Entry 6X59 (electron microscopy, 2.98 A resolution); this record covers chains D and J of the 11 polymer chains in the assembly.

== Chain D ==
Protein: Histone H2B type 1-C/E/F/G/I
Source organism: Homo sapiens
UniProtKB: P62807 (H2B1C_HUMAN); residues 2-125 here correspond to UniProt positions 3-126 (UniProt number = residue number + 1)
Amino-acid sequence (125 residues; row label = number of the first residue in the row):
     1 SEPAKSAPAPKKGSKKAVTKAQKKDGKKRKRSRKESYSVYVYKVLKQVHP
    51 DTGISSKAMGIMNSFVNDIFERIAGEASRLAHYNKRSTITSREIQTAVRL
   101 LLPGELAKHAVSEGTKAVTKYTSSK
Unresolved in the structure: 1-29, 125
Construct notes: expression tag (1)
UniProt features mapped onto this chain:
  - modified residue: Glu2 (ADP-ribosyl glutamic acid), Lys5 (N6-(2-hydroxyisobutyryl)lysine), Ser6 (ADP-ribosylserine), Lys11 (N6-(beta-hydroxybutyryl)lysine), Lys12 (N6-(2-hydroxyisobutyryl)lysine), Ser14 (Phosphoserine), Lys15 (N6-acetyllysine), Lys16 (N6-(beta-hydroxybutyryl)lysine), Lys20 (N6-(2-hydroxyisobutyryl)lysine), Lys23 (N6-(2-hydroxyisobutyryl)lysine), Lys24 (N6-(2-hydroxyisobutyryl)lysine), Lys34 (N6-(2-hydroxyisobutyryl)lysine), Glu35 (PolyADP-ribosyl glutamic acid), Ser36 (Phosphoserine), Lys43 (N6-(2-hydroxyisobutyryl)lysine), Lys46 (N6-(2-hydroxyisobutyryl)lysine), Lys57 (N6,N6-dimethyllysine), Arg79 (Dimethylated arginine), Lys85 (N6,N6,N6-trimethyllysine), Arg86 (Omega-N-methylarginine) and 5 more in UniProt
  - glycosylation: Ser112 (O-linked (GlcNAc) serine)
  - cross-link (Glycyl lysine isopeptide (Lys-Gly)): Lys5 (interchain with G-Cter in SUMO2), Lys20 (interchain with G-Cter in SUMO2), Lys34 (interchain with G-Cter in ubiquitin), Lys120 (interchain with G-Cter in ubiquitin)

== Chain J ==
Molecule: 147-nt DNA strand
Sequence (147 nucleotides; numbered 0 to 146; the number before each row is that of its first residue; numbering starts at 0):
     0 ACAGGATGTATATATCTGACACGTGCCTGGAGACTAGGGAGTAATCCCCT
    50 TGGCGGTTAAAACGCGGGGGACAGCGCGTACGTGCGTTTAAGCGGTGCTA
   100 GAGCTGTCTACGACCAATTGAGCGGCCTCGGCACCGGGATTCTCCAG
Unresolved in the structure: 0, 146

== How chain D and chain J interact ==
Contacting residue pairs (13; chain D residue first):
  Arg31(D) with DG123(J), phosphate contact; DG124(J), salt bridge to the phosphate
  Ser32(D) with DG123(J), phosphate contact
  Arg33(D) with DG121(J), base contact; DC122(J), sugar contact; DG123(J), phosphate contact
  Lys34(D) with DC122(J), sugar contact; DG123(J), salt bridge to the phosphate
  Glu35(D) with DC122(J), phosphate contact
  Ser36(D) with DC122(J), phosphate contact
  Val39(D) with DC122(J), phosphate contact
  Tyr40(D) with DG121(J), hydrogen bond to the phosphate
  Lys43(D) with DG121(J), salt bridge to the phosphate
Other interface residues (no listed pair), chain D (10 interface residues in all): Thr88
Other interface residues (no listed pair), chain J (5 interface residues in all): DG111

== Summary ==
The interface between chain D and chain J involves 10 residues on one side and 5 on the other, with 1 hydrogen
bond and 3 salt bridges. Polar contacts include Tyr40(D)-DG121(J), Arg31(D)-DG124(J) and Lys34(D)-DG123(J).
Chain D is Histone H2B type 1-C/E/F/G/I (Homo sapiens) and chain J is a 147-nt DNA strand; the structure, The
mouse cGAS catalytic domain binding to human assembled nucleosome, was determined by electron microscopy
together with 6X5A and 6XJD from the same study.
